Entry 9HNY (electron microscopy, 3.30 A resolution); this record covers chains CA and FB of the 105 polymer chains in the assembly.

Chain CA:
Molecule: 9S RNA
Organism: Trypanosoma brucei
Sequence (620 nucleotides; each row starts with the number of its first residue; note: 10 numbers in that range are skipped by the numbering (no residue carries them; nothing is unmodelled there); a row labelled like 384A-384J holds insertion residues (384A, then the next letters in order)):
     1 UAAAUUAUGGUCAAUUGUUAGUAUUCAUAUUAAUUUUUUUAAAUGUUUUA
    51 UCAUUUUAUAAAGGUUUAUUUUUGAAAGAUUUUUUGUAUAAAAUUUUAGG
   101 AAUAGUUAAUAAUAAUUUAUAAUUUUGAUUAGAUUGUUUUGUUAAUGCUA
   151 UUAGAUGGGUGUGGAAAAAUAAAAAAAAUAAUUAAUAUAUAUCAAUAAUA
   201 AAUUAAAUUAAUCUAUUAGUCAGAAAUGGAUGCCAGCCGUUGCGGUAAUU
   251 UCUAUGCUUUUAAAUAUUAUACAAUUAUCAUAUUAAAUUGUUAAGUGCUG
   301 AUUUAACCAAUAAAAAUAUAAAUAAUUUUUAUUUGUUUUUAAACACCAUU
   351 AGGUAUAUGCAAAUAUAAAAUUAUAGUAAUUAUA
384A-384J AAUUAUAUUA
   390 UAUUAUA
   402 UUUAUUCAUAUAAUUAAUAGGAUAAUAUUUGUAGUUUUUGAUACCAUGAU
   452 AAGGAUUAUAAAUUGAAAGUGUUAAUAUCAUAAUCAAAAUUUAUUAUUUA
   502 UAUUAAAUAUGUAUGUGUAGAUAAAAUAAGAAAUUAAAAAGGUAUUGUUG
   552 CCCACCAAUUUUUAUAAUAAAAAUAACGUGCAGUAAUUAAUAUAUUUAUA
   602 AAAAUAUAUUUUUUUUUUU
Unresolved in the structure: 208-227, 254-260, 349-353, 384A-384J, 402-416, 431-440, 489-510, 523-529, 538-559
Differences from the reference sequence: conflict U614 (A1802 in X02547.1), U615 (G1803 in X02547.1), U616 (C1804 in X02547.1), U618 (A1806 in X02547.1), U619 (A1807 in X02547.1), U620 (A1808 in X02547.1)

Chain FB:
Name: tRNA pseudouridine synthase A-like protein
Organism: Trypanosoma brucei
Reference sequence: A0A1G4II72 (A0A1G4II72_TRYEQ); the author numbering skips numbers that UniProt does not, so the offset changes along the chain: 1-156 = UniProt 1-156; 167-598 = UniProt 157-588
Amino-acid sequence (588 residues; each row starts with the number of its first residue; note: 10 numbers in that range are skipped by the numbering (no residue carries them; nothing is unmodelled there)):
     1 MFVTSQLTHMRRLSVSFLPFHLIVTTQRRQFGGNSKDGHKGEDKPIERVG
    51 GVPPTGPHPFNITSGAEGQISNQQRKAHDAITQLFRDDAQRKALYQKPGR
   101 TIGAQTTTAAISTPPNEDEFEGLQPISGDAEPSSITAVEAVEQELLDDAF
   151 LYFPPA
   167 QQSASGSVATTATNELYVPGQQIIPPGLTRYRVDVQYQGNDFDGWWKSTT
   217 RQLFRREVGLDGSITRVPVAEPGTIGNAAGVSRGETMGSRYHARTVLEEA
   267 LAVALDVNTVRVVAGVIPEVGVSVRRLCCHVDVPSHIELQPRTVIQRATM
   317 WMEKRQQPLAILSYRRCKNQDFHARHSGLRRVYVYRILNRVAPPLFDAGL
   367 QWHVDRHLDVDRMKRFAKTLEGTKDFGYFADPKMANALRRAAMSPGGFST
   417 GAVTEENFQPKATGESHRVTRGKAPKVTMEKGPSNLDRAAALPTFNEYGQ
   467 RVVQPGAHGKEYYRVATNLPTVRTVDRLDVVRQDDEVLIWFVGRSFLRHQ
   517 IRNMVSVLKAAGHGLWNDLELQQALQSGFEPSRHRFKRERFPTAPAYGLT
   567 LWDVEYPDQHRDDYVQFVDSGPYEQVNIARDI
Unresolved in the structure: 1-147, 167-179, 218-255, 592-598
Differences from the reference sequence: conflict Thr-385 (Ala375 in A0A1G4II72)

Interface between chain CA and chain FB:
Contacting residue pairs - 74 pairs, chain CA then chain FB:
  A230(CA) with His-550(FB), salt bridge to the phosphate; Arg-554(FB), salt bridge to the phosphate
  U231(CA) with His-550(FB), salt bridge to the phosphate; Arg-551(FB), salt bridge to the phosphate
  G232(CA) with Ser-548(FB), phosphate contact; Arg-549(FB), hydrogen bond to the base; His-550(FB), salt bridge to the phosphate; Arg-551(FB), salt bridge to the phosphate
  C233(CA) with Arg-437(FB), sugar contact
  C234(CA) with Lys-399(FB), hydrogen bond to the base; Asn-402(FB), base contact; Arg-405(FB), salt bridge to the phosphate; Arg-437(FB), sugar contact; Gly-438(FB), hydrogen bond to the phosphate; Lys-442(FB), phosphate contact
  A235(CA) with Asn-402(FB), hydrogen bond to the phosphate; Arg-406(FB), phosphate contact; Thr-436(FB), sugar contact; Gly-438(FB), hydrogen bond to the phosphate; Lys-439(FB), hydrogen bond to the phosphate; Ala-440(FB), hydrogen bond to the phosphate; Pro-441(FB), base contact; Lys-442(FB), salt bridge to the phosphate
  G236(CA) with Trp-212(FB), sugar contact; Ser-214(FB), hydrogen bond to the sugar; Ile-283(FB), base contact; Arg-406(FB), hydrogen bond to the base; Thr-436(FB), hydrogen bond to the phosphate
  G239(CA) with Gln-188(FB), base contact; Arg-341(FB), salt bridge to the phosphate; His-342(FB), stacking on the base; Pro-411(FB), sugar contact; Gly-412(FB), sugar contact; Gly-413(FB), hydrogen bond to the sugar
  U240(CA) with Ser-410(FB), hydrogen bond to the phosphate; Pro-486(FB), base contact; Arg-489(FB), base contact; Arg-510(FB), sugar contact; Ser-511(FB), hydrogen bond to the base
  U241(CA) with Gly-281(FB), sugar contact; Val-282(FB), sugar contact; Ile-283(FB), hydrogen bond to the sugar; Arg-341(FB), salt bridge to the phosphate; Arg-347(FB), sugar contact
  G242(CA) with Arg-347(FB), salt bridge to the phosphate; Tyr-349(FB), phosphate contact; Met-400(FB), base contact; Ala-403(FB), base contact; Ala-407(FB), base contact; Arg-489(FB), hydrogen bond to the base; Ser-511(FB), phosphate contact; Phe-512(FB), hydrogen bond to the phosphate; Arg-514(FB), sugar contact
  C243(CA) with Trp-212(FB), hydrogen bond to the sugar; Lys-213(FB), base contact; Ser-214(FB), hydrogen bond to the base; Ile-283(FB), sugar contact; Glu-285(FB), phosphate contact; Arg-514(FB), salt bridge to the phosphate
  G244(CA) with Lys-213(FB), sugar contact; Thr-215(FB), hydrogen bond to the sugar; Glu-285(FB), phosphate contact; Val-286(FB), hydrogen bond to the phosphate; Lys-399(FB), base contact; Arg-514(FB), salt bridge to the phosphate
  G245(CA) with Thr-215(FB), hydrogen bond to the sugar; Arg-217(FB), salt bridge to the phosphate; Lys-399(FB), base contact
  U246(CA) with Arg-217(FB), salt bridge to the phosphate; Lys-399(FB), hydrogen bond to the sugar; Arg-549(FB), hydrogen bond to the base
  A247(CA) with Arg-217(FB), salt bridge to the phosphate
  A248(CA) with Arg-549(FB), salt bridge to the phosphate
  A573(CA) with His-474(FB), salt bridge to the phosphate
Interface residues without a listed pair, chain CA (20 interface residues in all): G229, C237
Interface residues without a listed pair, chain FB (49 interface residues in all): Thr-216, Pro-284, His-433, Leu-513

Overview:
20 residues of chain CA face 49 of chain FB across their interface; the contacts include 23 hydrogen bonds, 18
salt bridges and 1 aromatic stacking contact. Polar contacts include G232(CA)/Arg-549(FB),
C234(CA)/Lys-399(FB) and G236(CA)/Arg-406(FB).
Here chain CA is 9S RNA and chain FB is tRNA pseudouridine synthase A-like protein, both from Trypanosoma
brucei. Entry 9HNY (Mitoribosomal small subunit in complex with Mettl15 and Mettl17) was determined by
electron microscopy.
